Entry 7PF0 (electron microscopy, 11.00 A resolution (very low resolution: no residue pairs are listed; an interface is given only as per-side residue counts)); this record covers chains O and I of the 28 polymer chains in the assembly.

# Chain O
Protein: Histone H3.2
Organism: Homo sapiens
UniProtKB: Q71DI3 (H32_HUMAN); residues 0-135 here correspond to UniProt positions 1-136 (UniProt number = residue number + 1)
Amino-acid sequence (136 residues; numbered 0 to 135; the number before each row is that of its first residue; numbering starts at 0):
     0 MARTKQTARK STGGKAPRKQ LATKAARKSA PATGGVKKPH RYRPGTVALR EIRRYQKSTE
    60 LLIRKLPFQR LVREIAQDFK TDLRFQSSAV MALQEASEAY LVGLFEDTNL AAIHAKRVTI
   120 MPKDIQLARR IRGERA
Disordered / not traced: 0-36, 134-135
Differences from the reference sequence: engineered mutation Ala-110 (Cys111 in Q71DI3)
Swiss-Prot annotation at these positions:
  - modified residue: Arg-2 (Asymmetric dimethylarginine), Thr-3 (Phosphothreonine), Lys-4 (Allysine), Gln-5 (5-glutamyl dopamine), Thr-6 (Phosphothreonine), Arg-8 (Citrulline), Lys-9 (N6,N6,N6-trimethyllysine), Ser-10 (ADP-ribosylserine), Thr-11 (Phosphothreonine), Lys-14 (N6-(2-hydroxyisobutyryl)lysine), Arg-17 (Asymmetric dimethylarginine), Lys-18 (N6-(2-hydroxyisobutyryl)lysine), Lys-23 (N6-(2-hydroxyisobutyryl)lysine), Arg-26 (Citrulline), Lys-27 (N6,N6,N6-trimethyllysine), Ser-28 (ADP-ribosylserine), Lys-36 (N6,N6,N6-trimethyllysine), Lys-37 (N6-methyllysine), Tyr-41 (Phosphotyrosine), Lys-56 (N6,N6,N6-trimethyllysine) and 8 more in UniProt
  - lipidation: Lys-18 (N6-decanoyllysine)

# Chain I
Molecule: 541-nt DNA strand
Organism: synthetic construct
Sequence (541 nucleotides; numbered 11 to 551; the number before each row is that of its first residue):
    11 CACTGGCCGC CTGGAGAATC CCGGTGCCGA GGCCGCTCAA TTGGTCGTAG ACAGCTCTAG
    71 CACCGCTTAA ACGCACGTAC GCGCTGTCCC CCGCGTTTTA ACCGCCAAGG GGATTACTCC
   131 CTAGTCTCCA GGCACGTGTC AGATATATAC ACCCTGTCAT GTAAGTATTA AGGTAACCCG
   191 TCTCGCGCAC TGGCCGCCTG GAGAATCCCG GTGCCGAGGC CGCTCAATTG GTCGTAGACA
   251 GCTCTAGCAC CGCTTAAACG CACGTACGCG CTGTCCCCCG CGTTTTAACC GCCAAGGGGA
   311 TTACTCCCTA GTCTCCAGGC ACGTGTCAGA TATATACATC CTGTCATGTA AGTATTAAGG
   371 TAACCCGTCT CGCGCACTGG CCGCCTGGAG AATCCCGGTG CCGAGGCCGC TCAATTGGTC
   431 GTAGACAGCT CTAGCACCGC TTAAACGCAC GTACGCGCTG TCCCCCGCGT TTTAACCGCC
   491 AAGGGGATTA CTCCCTAGTC TCCAGGCACG TGTCAGATAT ATACATCCTG TCATGTAAGT
   551 A

# Chain O / chain I interface
At this resolution (11 A) residue pairs are not listed: 19 residues of chain O and 14 of chain I lie at the interface.

# Summary
The interface between chain O and chain I involves 19 residues on one side and 14 on the other.
Here chain O is Histone H3.2 (Homo sapiens) and chain I is a 541-nt DNA strand (synthetic construct). Entry
7PF0 (Trinucleosome of the 4x177 nucleosome array containing H1) was determined by electron microscopy (same
publication as 7PET, 7PEU, 7PEV, 7PEW, 7PEX, 7PEY and 16 further entries).
